Entry 7YJO (electron microscopy, 2.80 A resolution); this record covers chains D and E of the 5 polymer chains in the assembly.

# Chain D
Molecule: ORMDL family protein
From: Arabidopsis thaliana
UniProt: Q9C5I0 (Q9C5I0_ARATH); residues 1-157 here = UniProt positions 1-157
Chain sequence (157 residues; each row starts with the number of its first residue):
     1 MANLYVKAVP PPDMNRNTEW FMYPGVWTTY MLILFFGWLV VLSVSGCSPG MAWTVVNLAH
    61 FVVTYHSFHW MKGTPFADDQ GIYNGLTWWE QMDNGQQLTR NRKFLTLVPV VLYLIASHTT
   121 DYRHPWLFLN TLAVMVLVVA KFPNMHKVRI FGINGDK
Unresolved in the structure: 1-10, 157
Residues lining bound ligands: Z1T (N-[(2S,3R,4E)-1,3-dihydroxyoctadec-4-en-2-yl]tetracosanamide): Asn17, Trp20, Val26, Thr29, Tyr30, Ile33, Leu34, Val56, Ala59, His60, Val63, Ser67, Phe68, Met71, Gly73, Pro75, Phe76, Trp88
What the authors report for this chain:
  - mutagenesis - N17A, S67R: increased catalytic activity
  - mutagenesis - N17A, S67R: decreased binding to C6-phytoceramide
  - mutagenesis - N17A/S67R, W20R, W88R: abolished binding to C6-phytoceramide
  - mutagenesis - W20R, W88R: increased catalytic activity (intracellular SPT activity)
  - mutagenesis - N17A/S67R: decreased catalytic activity (intracellular SPT activity)

# Chain E
Molecule: atLCB1
From: Arabidopsis thaliana
Notes: EC 2.3.1.50
UniProt: Q94IB8 (LCB1_ARATH); residue numbers follow UniProt; this construct covers 1-62
Chain sequence (62 residues; row label = number of the first residue in the row):
     1 MASNLVEMFN AALNWVTMIL ESPSARVVLF GVPIRGHFFV EGLLGVVIII LLTRKSYKPP
    61 KR
Unresolved in the structure: 1-35

# Chain D / chain E interface
Residue-residue contacts (12):
  Gln96(D) - Ser56(E)
  Gln96(D) - Tyr57(E)
  Gln97(D) - Ser56(E)
  Gln97(D) - Tyr57(E)  hydrogen bond (backbone-backbone)
  Leu98(D) - Leu51(E)  hydrophobic
  Leu98(D) - Ser56(E)
  Leu98(D) - Tyr57(E)  hydrophobic
  Lys103(D) - Leu51(E)
  Lys103(D) - Arg54(E)  hydrogen bond (side chain-backbone)
  Leu107(D) - Leu52(E)  hydrophobic
  Leu114(D) - Leu44(E)  hydrophobic
  Pro143(D) - Tyr57(E)
Interface residues without a listed pair, chain D (13 interface residues in all): Gly95, Thr99, Thr106, Val110, Tyr113, Tyr122
Interface residues without a listed pair, chain E (11 interface residues in all): His37, Ile48, Lys55, Lys58, Pro59

# Overview
The interface between chain D and chain E involves 13 residues on one side and 11 on the other, with 2
hydrogen bonds. Polar contacts include Lys103(D)-Arg54(E) and Gln97(D)-Tyr57(E). Chain D binds compound Z1T.
From the paper: N17A/S67R, W20R and W88R of chain D abolish binding to C6-phytoceramide; N17A and S67R of
chain D increase catalytic activity.
Chain D is ORMDL family protein and chain E is atLCB1, both from Arabidopsis thaliana; the structure, Cryo-EM
structure of the monomeric atSPT-ORM1 (LCB2a-deltaN5) complex, was determined by electron microscopy together
with 7YJK, 7YJM and 7YJN from the same study.
